6M4X - chains B and E of the 10 polymer chains in the assembly; structure by X-ray diffraction, 3.00 A resolution.

== Chain B ==
Protein: Soluble acetylcholine receptor
Source organism: Aplysia californica
UniProt: Q8WSF8 (Q8WSF8_APLCA); residues 0-206 here correspond to UniProt positions 19-225 (UniProt number = residue number + 19)
Sequence (207 residues; numbered 0 to 206; the number before each row is that of its first residue; numbering starts at 0):
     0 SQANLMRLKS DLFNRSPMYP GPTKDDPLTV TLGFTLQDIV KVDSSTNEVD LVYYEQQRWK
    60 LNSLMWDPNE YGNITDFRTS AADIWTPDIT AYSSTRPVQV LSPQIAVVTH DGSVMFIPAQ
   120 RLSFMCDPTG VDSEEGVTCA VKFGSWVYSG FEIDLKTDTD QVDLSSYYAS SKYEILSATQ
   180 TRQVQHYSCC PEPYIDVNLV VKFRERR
Differences from the reference sequence: conflict Val41 (Ala60 in Q8WSF8), Val136 (Ala155 in Q8WSF8)
Disulfides: Cys125-Cys138, Cys188-Cys189

== Chain E ==
Protein: Alpha-conotoxin LvIA
Source organism: Conus lividus
UniProt: L8BU87 (CA1A_CONLI); residues 401-416 here correspond to UniProt positions 21-36 (UniProt number = residue number - 380)
Sequence (17 residues; numbered 401 to 417; the number before each row is that of its first residue):
   401 GCCSHPACAV DHPEICX
Differences from the reference sequence: engineered mutation Ala409 (Asn29 in L8BU87); amidation (417)
Modified residues: NH2 (amino group) at position 417
Disulfides: Cys402-Cys408, Cys403-Cys416
UniProt features mapped onto this chain:
  - region: Ser404 to Pro406 (Ser-Xaa-Pro motif, crucial for potent interaction with nAChR)
  - site: Asp411 (May play a crucial role for the selectivity for alpha-3-beta-2 nAChR)
  - modified residue: Cys416 (Cysteine amide)

== How chain B and chain E interact ==
Residue-residue contacts (21; chain B residue first):
  Thr34(B) with Cys403(E)
  Tyr53(B) with Ser404(E); Pro406(E), hydrophobic
  Gln55(B) with Ala409(E); Cys416(E); NH2_417(E)
  Arg77(B) with Asp411(E), salt bridge
  Val106(B) with Val410(E), hydrophobic
  Met114(B) with Ala409(E); Val410(E), hydrophobic; Pro413(E), hydrophobic
  Ile116(B) with Pro406(E), hydrophobic; Ala409(E), hydrophobic; Val410(E), hydrophobic
  Asp157(B) with Cys416(E); NH2_417(E), hydrogen bond (side chain-backbone)
  Asp162(B) with Ser404(E), hydrogen bond
  Ser164(B) with Gly401(E); Ser404(E), hydrogen bond
  Ser165(B) with Ser404(E), hydrogen bond (side chain-backbone); His405(E)

== Summary ==
The chain B/chain E interface involves 11 residues from each chain, with 4 hydrogen bonds and 1 salt bridge.
Among the polar pairs are Arg77(B)-Asp411(E), Asp157(B)-NH2_417(E) and Asp162(B)-Ser404(E).
Chain B is Soluble acetylcholine receptor (Aplysia californica) and chain E is Alpha-conotoxin LvIA (Conus
lividus); the structure, Co-crystal structure of Ac-AChBPP in complex with [N9A]LvIA, was determined by X-ray
diffraction.
